Entry 2Q2E (X-ray diffraction, 4.00 A resolution); this record covers chains A and B.

[Chain A]
Name: Type II DNA topoisomerase VI subunit A
Organism: Methanosarcina mazei
Notes: EC 5.99.1.3
Reference sequence: Q8PUB7 (TOP6A_METMA); residues 1-369 here = UniProt positions 1-369
Chain sequence (369 residues; row label = number of the first residue in the row):
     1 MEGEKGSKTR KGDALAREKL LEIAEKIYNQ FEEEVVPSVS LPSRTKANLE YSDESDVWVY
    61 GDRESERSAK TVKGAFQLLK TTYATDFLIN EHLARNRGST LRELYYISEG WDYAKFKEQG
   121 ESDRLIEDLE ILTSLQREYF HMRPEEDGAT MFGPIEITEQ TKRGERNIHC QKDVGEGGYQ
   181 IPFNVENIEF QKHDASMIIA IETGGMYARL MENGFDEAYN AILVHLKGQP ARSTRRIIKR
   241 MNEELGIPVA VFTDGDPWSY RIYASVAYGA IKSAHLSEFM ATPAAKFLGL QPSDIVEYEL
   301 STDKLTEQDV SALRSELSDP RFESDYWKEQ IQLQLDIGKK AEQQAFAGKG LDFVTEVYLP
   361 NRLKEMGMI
Not modelled in the structure: 1-14, 44-67, 81, 165-168, 173, 271-278, 368-369
Curated features (UniProtKB/Swiss-Prot):
  - active site: Tyr106 (O-(5'-phospho-DNA)-tyrosine intermediate)
  - binding site (Mg(2+)): Glu202, Asp254

[Chain B]
Name: Type 2 DNA topoisomerase 6 subunit B
Organism: Methanosarcina mazei
Notes: EC 5.99.1.3
Reference sequence: Q8PUB8 (TOP6B_METMA); residue numbers follow UniProt; this construct covers 1-621
Chain sequence (621 residues; each row starts with the number of its first residue):
     1 METPIAEELA KKQKSISVAE FFEKNRQILG FDSAPRSLIT TVKEAVDNAL DACEEAGILP
    61 DILVQVERTG PDYVTVIIED NGPGIVREQI PKVFAKLLYG SRFHALKQSR GQQGIGISAA
   121 VLYAQMTAGR HTKILSKTSP TAPAHYYELM INTSTNEPDI LVDEVRDWFR PHGTQIELEM
   181 RAAYVKGRRQ SIYEYLKATA IVNPHARITL IDPDGNEEVF ERATDKMPEP AEEILPHPEG
   241 IELGTLMKML HYTERQKLAP FLRYSFCKIG LLTAEEICKA AGLDPEIDPH ALGRHEARKL
   301 IEAFEKVKIM APPTDCLSPI GEDLIYRGLE KETTVDFIAT STRKPAVYSG NPFVVEVGMA
   361 YGGNLPKEEK ISIMRFANRV PLLYQQGGCV TTHAVEDIKW KQYGLNQPGG GIPVGPVILL
   421 IHVASINVPF TSESKDAIAD IPVIKEEIDL AIKEVARKLK HYLSKQSNLK KRREKEIIIT
   481 KVLPKLAAKV AHVLEKDVPD INPVVAKIMG NLLVHRVIKN NGDGTVDVAI KVKNFGTSAY
   541 SFRVHEMLPC KVSGAKPEPK VVTMGNDYDY VWDISASAGS SKVLSYKIES ASEEELQKLP
   601 QLIVEGIEEE LVTGAKAFKG V
Not modelled in the structure: 1-10, 101-102, 108, 255-259, 269-270, 535-538, 553-555, 606-612, 617-621
Curated features (UniProtKB/Swiss-Prot):
  - binding site (ATP): Asn48, Asp80, Ser101, Arg102, Gly111 to Ser118, Lys435

[Chain A / chain B interface]
Contacting residue pairs (31; chain A residue first):
  Tyr28(A) with Ala488(B), hydrogen bond (side chain-backbone); Lys489(B), hydrogen bond (side chain-backbone); His492(B); Val493(B), hydrophobic
  Phe31(A) with Lys489(B); Val493(B), hydrophobic
  Glu32(A) with Glu495(B); Pro499(B)
  Val35(A) with Leu486(B), hydrophobic; Pro499(B); Val504(B), hydrophobic
  Ser38(A) with Val504(B)
  Lys70(A) with Ile478(B); Ile508(B)
  Thr71(A) with Ile478(B)
  Val72(A) with Glu474(B); Ile478(B); Lys481(B), hydrogen bond (backbone-side chain)
  Ala75(A) with Lys481(B)
  Phe76(A) with Lys481(B)
  Leu78(A) with Lys485(B)
  Leu79(A) with Lys481(B)
  Thr82(A) with Lys485(B); Lys489(B)
  Tyr83(A) with Ala488(B), hydrophobic; His492(B)
  Asp86(A) with His492(B), hydrogen bond (backbone-side chain)
  Phe87(A) with His492(B), hydrogen bond (backbone-side chain)
  Glu91(A) with Ala491(B); His492(B), salt bridge
  Tyr113(A) with Thr480(B)
Interface residues without a listed pair, chain A (25 interface residues in all): Asn29, Gln30, Glu34, Val36, Pro37, Val39, Asn90
Interface residues without a listed pair, chain B (20 interface residues in all): Ile477, Pro484, Asp497, Asp500, Lys507

[Summary]
Chain A and chain B form an interface of 25 and 20 residues respectively, with 5 hydrogen bonds and 1 salt
bridge. Among the polar pairs are Glu91(A)-His492(B), Tyr28(A)-Ala488(B) and Tyr28(A)-Lys489(B).
Chain A is Type II DNA topoisomerase VI subunit A and chain B is Type 2 DNA topoisomerase 6 subunit B, both
from Methanosarcina mazei; the structure, Crystal structure of the topoisomerase VI holoenzyme from
Methanosarcina mazei, was determined by X-ray diffraction.
